9GEO - chains E and I of the 10 polymer chains in the assembly; structure by electron microscopy, 2.79 A resolution.

== Chain E ==
Molecule: Histone H3.2
Organism: Xenopus laevis
UniProt: P84233 (H32_XENLA); residues 37-135 here correspond to UniProt positions 38-136 (UniProt number = residue number + 1)
Chain sequence (99 residues; each row starts with the number of its first residue):
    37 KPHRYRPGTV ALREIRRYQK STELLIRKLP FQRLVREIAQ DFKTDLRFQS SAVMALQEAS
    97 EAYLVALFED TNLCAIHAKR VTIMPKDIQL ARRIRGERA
Not modelled in the structure: 37, 135
Construct notes: conflict Ala102 (Gly103 in P84233)
UniProt features mapped onto this chain:
  - modified residue: Lys37 (N6-methyllysine), Tyr41 (Phosphotyrosine), Lys56 (N6,N6,N6-trimethyllysine), Ser57 (Phosphoserine), Lys64 (N6-(2-hydroxyisobutyryl)lysine), Lys79 (N6,N6,N6-trimethyllysine), Thr80 (Phosphothreonine), Ser86 (Phosphoserine), Thr107 (Phosphothreonine), Lys115 (N6-acetyllysine), Lys122 (N6-(2-hydroxyisobutyryl)lysine)
  - lipidation: Cys110 (S-palmitoyl cysteine)

== Chain I ==
Molecule: Widom-601 DNA
Sequence (147 nucleotides; each row starts with the number of its first residue; numbers below 1 keep their minus sign (DA-73 is residue -73)):
   -73 ATCGGATGTA TATATCTGAC ACGTGCCTGG AGACTAGGGA GTAATCCCCT TGGCGGTTAA
   -13 AACGCGGGGG ACAGCGCGTA CGTGCGTTTA AGCGGTGCTA GAGCTGTCTA CGACCAATTG
    47 AGCGGCCTCG GCACCGGGAT TCTCGAT
Not modelled in the structure: -73, 73

== Interface between chain E and chain I ==
Residue-residue contacts - 27 pairs, chain E then chain I:
  His39(E) with DT-67(I), sugar contact
  Arg40(E) with DG8(I), base contact; DT9(I), hydrogen bond to the base
  Tyr41(E) with DT-67(I), hydrogen bond to the sugar; DT9(I), sugar contact; DG10(I), hydrogen bond to the phosphate
  Arg42(E) with DT9(I), sugar contact
  Pro43(E) with DG8(I), phosphate contact; DT9(I), phosphate contact
  Gly44(E) with DG8(I), phosphate contact; DT9(I), hydrogen bond to the phosphate
  Thr45(E) with DT9(I), phosphate contact
  Val46(E) with DT9(I), hydrogen bond to the phosphate; DG10(I), phosphate contact
  Ala47(E) with DT9(I), hydrogen bond to the phosphate
  Arg49(E) with DG-66(I), sugar contact; DT-65(I), phosphate contact
  Lys56(E) with DA-64(I), salt bridge to the phosphate
  Arg63(E) with DA17(I), phosphate contact; DG18(I), phosphate contact
  Lys64(E) with DG18(I), hydrogen bond to the phosphate
  Leu65(E) with DA17(I), phosphate contact; DG18(I), hydrogen bond to the phosphate
  Pro66(E) with DA17(I), phosphate contact
  Arg69(E) with DA17(I), salt bridge to the phosphate
  Arg83(E) with DA26(I), sugar contact; DG27(I), sugar contact
Also at the interface, not in a pair above, chain E (18 interface residues in all): Lys115
Also at the interface, not in a pair above, chain I (13 interface residues in all): DC-2, DA-1

== Summary ==
The interface between chain E and chain I involves 18 residues on one side and 13 on the other, with 8
hydrogen bonds and 2 salt bridges. Among the polar pairs are Arg40(E)-DT9(I), Tyr41(E)-DT-67(I) and
Tyr41(E)-DG10(I).
Chain E is Histone H3.2 (Xenopus laevis) and chain I is Widom-601 DNA; the structure, Nucleosome core
particle, was determined by electron microscopy, deposited together with 9GEN, 9GEP, 9GEQ, 9GER, 9IHD, 9IHE
and 9IHF.
